PDB entry 6IXE | X-ray diffraction, 3.35 A resolution | chain A

# Chain A
Molecule: SH3 domain-binding protein 5
From: Homo sapiens
UniProt: O60239 (3BP5_HUMAN); residue numbers follow UniProt; this construct covers 41-266
Amino-acid sequence (228 residues; row label = number of the first residue in the row):
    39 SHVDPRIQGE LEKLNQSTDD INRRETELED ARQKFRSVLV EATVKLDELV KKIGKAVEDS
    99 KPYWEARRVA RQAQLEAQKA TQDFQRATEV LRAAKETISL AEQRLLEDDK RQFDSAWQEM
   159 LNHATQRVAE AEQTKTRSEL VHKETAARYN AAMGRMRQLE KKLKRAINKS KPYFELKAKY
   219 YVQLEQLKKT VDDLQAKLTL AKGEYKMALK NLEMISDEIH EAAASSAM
Unresolved in the structure: 39-40, 144-150, 261-266
Construct notes: expression tag (39-40); engineered mutation Ala-167 (Met in O60239), Ala-260 (Arg in O60239), Ala-261 (Arg in O60239), Ala-262 (Arg in O60239)
Modified residues: Mse-158, Mse-191, Mse-194, Mse-245, Mse-252 (selenomethionine; parent Met); Mse-266 (selenomethionine)
Curated features (UniProtKB/Swiss-Prot):
  - mutagenesis: Leu-52 to Gln-54 (Loss of guanine nucleotide exchange factor activity), Leu-250 to Glu-251 (Loss of guanine nucleotide exchange factor activity)
What the authors report for this chain:
  - contacts within the chain: Trp-102/Phe-212 (pi stacking)
  - mutagenesis - E251A: decreased catalytic activity
  - mutagenesis - D255A: unchanged catalytic activity

# Overview
UniProt lists 5 mutagenesis sites. From the paper: E251A reduces catalytic activity; contacts within the chain
involving Trp-102 and Phe-212.
Chain A is SH3 domain-binding protein 5 (Homo sapiens); the structure, Crystal structure of SeMet apo SH3BP5
(I41), was determined by X-ray diffraction together with 6IXF, 6IXG and 6IXV from the same study.
